PDB entry 8WJH | electron microscopy, 3.10 A resolution | chain A

== Chain A ==
Name: Solute carrier family 22 member 11
Organism: Homo sapiens
Reference sequence: Q9NSA0 (S22AB_HUMAN); residues 1-517 here = UniProt positions 1-517
Sequence (517 residues; each row starts with the number of its first residue):
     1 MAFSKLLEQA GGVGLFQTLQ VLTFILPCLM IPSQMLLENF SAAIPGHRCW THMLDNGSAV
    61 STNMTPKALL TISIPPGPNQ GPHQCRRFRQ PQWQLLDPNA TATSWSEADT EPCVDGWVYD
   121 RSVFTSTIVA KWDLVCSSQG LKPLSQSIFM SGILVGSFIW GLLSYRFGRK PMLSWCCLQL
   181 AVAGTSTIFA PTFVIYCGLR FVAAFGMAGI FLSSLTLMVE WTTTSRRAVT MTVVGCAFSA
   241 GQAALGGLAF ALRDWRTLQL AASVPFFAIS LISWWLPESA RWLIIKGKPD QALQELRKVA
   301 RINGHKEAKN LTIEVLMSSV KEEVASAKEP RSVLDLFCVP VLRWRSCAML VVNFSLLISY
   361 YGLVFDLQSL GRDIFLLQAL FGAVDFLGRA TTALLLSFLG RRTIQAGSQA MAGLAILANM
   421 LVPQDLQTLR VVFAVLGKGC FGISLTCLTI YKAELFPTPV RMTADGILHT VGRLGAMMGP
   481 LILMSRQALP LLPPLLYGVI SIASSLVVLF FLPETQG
Not modelled in the structure: 306-311, 328-333
Cystine bridges: C49-C113, C85-C136

== In short ==
Chain A is Solute carrier family 22 member 11 (Homo sapiens); the structure, Cryo-EM structure of OAT4, was
determined by electron microscopy (same publication as 8WJG and 8WJQ).
